Entry 9R95 (electron microscopy, 3.20 A resolution); this record covers chains B and N of the 6 polymer chains in the assembly.

== Chain B ==
Protein: Dimethyladenosine transferase 2, mitochondrial
From: Homo sapiens
Notes: EC 2.1.1.-
Reference sequence: Q9H5Q4 (TFB2M_HUMAN); numbering as in UniProt (aligned over 60-396)
Amino-acid sequence (337 residues; row label = number of the first residue in the row):
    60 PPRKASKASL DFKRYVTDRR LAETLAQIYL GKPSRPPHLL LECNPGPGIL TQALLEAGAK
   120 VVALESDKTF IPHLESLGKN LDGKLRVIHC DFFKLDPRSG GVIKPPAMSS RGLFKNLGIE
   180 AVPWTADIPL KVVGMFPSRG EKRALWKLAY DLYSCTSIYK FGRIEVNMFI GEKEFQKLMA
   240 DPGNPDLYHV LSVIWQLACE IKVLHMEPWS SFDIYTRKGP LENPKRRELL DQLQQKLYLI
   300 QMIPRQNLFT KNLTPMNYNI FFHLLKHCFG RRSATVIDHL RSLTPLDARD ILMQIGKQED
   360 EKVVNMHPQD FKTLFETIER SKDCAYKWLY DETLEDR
Disordered / not traced: 60-70
UniProt features mapped onto this chain:
  - region: Arg330, Arg331 (DNA-binding)
  - binding site (S-adenosyl-L-methionine): Val75, Glu124, Asp150
  - mutagenesis: Gly105 (G105A: Abolishes methyltransferase activity), Arg330 (R330A: Impairs transcription initiation; when associated with A-331), Arg331 (R331A: Impairs transcription initiation; when associated with A-330)
Reported in the primary citation:
  - mutagenesis - R157G/G160S/V161G/I162S/K163G, R157DEL/S158DEL/G159DEL/G160DEL/V161DEL/I162DEL/K163DEL, S158A/G159A/G160A: abolished catalytic activity
  - mutagenesis - K163A: unchanged catalytic activity
  - mutagenesis - R157A, Y209A: decreased catalytic activity
  - mutagenesis - S158A/G159A/G160A, Y209A: unchanged binding to DNA-directed RNA polymerase, mitochondrial
  - mutagenesis - Y209A (7-fold): decreased binding to ATP

== Chain N ==
Molecule: Non-template strand DNA
Sequence (56 nucleotides; numbered -3 to 52; the number before each row is that of its first residue; numbers below 1 keep their minus sign (DA-3 is residue -3)):
    -3 ATGTGTTAGT TGGGGGGTGA CTGTTAAAAG TGCATACCGA ACAAAGATAA AATTTG
Disordered / not traced: -3 to 1, 51-52

== How chain B and chain N interact ==
Residue-residue contacts (24):
  Lys153(B) - DA40(N)  sugar contact
  Pro156(B) - DA39(N)  base contact
  Arg157(B) - DC38(N)  hydrogen bond to the base
  Arg157(B) - DA39(N)  hydrogen bond to the phosphate
  Ser158(B) - DA39(N)  hydrogen bond to the phosphate
  Ser158(B) - DA40(N)  base contact
  Gly159(B) - DA40(N)  base contact
  Val161(B) - DA39(N)  hydrogen bond to the base
  Ile162(B) - DA39(N)  base contact
  Lys163(B) - DA39(N)  hydrogen bond to the base
  Lys163(B) - DA40(N)  base contact
  Ala166(B) - DA39(N)  base contact
  Lys201(B) - DG35(N)  phosphate contact
  Lys201(B) - DA36(N)  salt bridge to the phosphate
  Arg202(B) - DA37(N)  salt bridge to the phosphate
  Arg202(B) - DC38(N)  salt bridge to the phosphate
  Trp205(B) - DA36(N)  hydrogen bond to the phosphate
  Trp205(B) - DA37(N)  sugar contact
  Tyr209(B) - DA36(N)  base contact
  Tyr209(B) - DA37(N)  stacking on the base
  Lys236(B) - DG35(N)  salt bridge to the phosphate
  His248(B) - DG35(N)  sugar contact
  Lys325(B) - DA36(N)  hydrogen bond to the sugar
  Glu394(B) - DA36(N)  base contact
Also at the interface, not in a pair above, chain B (18 interface residues in all): Lys206
Also at the interface, not in a pair above, chain N (7 interface residues in all): DC34

== Overview ==
The interface between chain B and chain N involves 18 residues on one side and 7 on the other; the contacts
include 7 hydrogen bonds, 4 salt bridges and 1 aromatic stacking contact. Polar pairs include
Arg157(B)-DC38(N), Val161(B)-DA39(N) and Lys163(B)-DA39(N). From the paper: R157G/G160S/V161G/I162S/K163G,
R157DEL/S158DEL/G159DEL/G160DEL/V161DEL/I162DEL/K163DEL and S158A/G159A/G160A of chain B abolish catalytic
activity; R157A and Y209A of chain B reduce catalytic activity.
Chain B is Dimethyladenosine transferase 2, mitochondrial (Homo sapiens) and chain N is Non-template strand
DNA; the structure, Cryo-EM structure of the human mitochondrial RNA polymerase transcription initiation
complex (POLRMT/TFAM/TFB2M/DNA/RNA) with a slipped 3-mer ..., was determined by electron microscopy (same
publication as 9GZM, 9GZN, 9GZO and 9R96).
